Entry 8AT4 (electron microscopy, 33.00 A resolution (very low resolution: no residue pairs are listed; an interface is given only as per-side residue counts)); this record covers chains E and G of the 8 polymer chains in the assembly.

Chain E:
Molecule: HAUS augmin like complex subunit 2 L homeolog
From: Xenopus laevis
UniProtKB: Q6INL9 (Q6INL9_XENLA); numbering as in UniProt (aligned over 1-222)
Chain sequence (222 residues; row label = number of the first residue in the row):
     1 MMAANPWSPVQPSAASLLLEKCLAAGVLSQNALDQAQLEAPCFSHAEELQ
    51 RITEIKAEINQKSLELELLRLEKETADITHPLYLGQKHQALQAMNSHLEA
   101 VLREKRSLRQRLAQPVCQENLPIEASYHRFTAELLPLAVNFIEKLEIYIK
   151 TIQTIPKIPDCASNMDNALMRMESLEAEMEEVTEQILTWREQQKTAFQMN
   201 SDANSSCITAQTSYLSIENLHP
Not modelled in the structure: 115-119

Chain G:
Molecule: HAUS augmin like complex subunit 7 S homeolog
From: Xenopus laevis
UniProtKB: B1H1T5 (B1H1T5_XENLA); residues 1-348 here = UniProt positions 1-348
Chain sequence (348 residues; numbered 1 to 348; the number before each row is that of its first residue):
     1 MTGGKELGAAVELYERLQMLSCPCLEGVYLTDPQSIYELLCTPSSHRLDI
    51 LQWLCSRIYPPVQEQLSSLKESQTDTKVKEIAKLCFDLMLCHFDDLDLIR
   101 GHASPFKQISFIGQLLDVIQYPDTISSNVILESLSHSTEKNVVTCIRENE
   151 ELLKELFSSPHFQATLSPECNPWPADFKPLLNAEESLQKRATQSSKGKDM
   201 SNSVEALLEISSSLKALKEECVDLCSSVTDGDKVIQSLRLALTDFHQLTI
   251 AFNQIYANEFQEHCGHPAPHMSPMGPFFQFVHQSLSTCFKELESIAQFTE
   301 TSENIVDVVRERHQSKEKWAGSTISTLCEKMKELRQSYEAFQQSSLQD
Not modelled in the structure: 262-270

Interface between chain E and chain G:
At this resolution (33 A) residue pairs are not listed: 84 residues of chain E and 83 of chain G lie at the interface.

Summary:
84 residues of chain E face 83 of chain G across their interface.
Here chain E is HAUS augmin like complex subunit 2 L homeolog and chain G is HAUS augmin like complex subunit
7 S homeolog, both from Xenopus laevis. Entry 8AT4 (Structure of the augmin holocomplex in closed
conformation) was determined by electron microscopy (same publication as 8AT2 and 8AT3).
